Entry 9CJL (electron microscopy, 5.50 A resolution (low resolution: residue-level contacts below are approximate; hydrogen-bond / salt-bridge calls are withheld)); this record covers chains J and K of the 12 polymer chains in the assembly.

== Chain J (and K) ==
Protein: Transmembrane emp24 domain-containing protein 9
Organism: Homo sapiens
Notes: chain K of this document is another copy of the same molecule, construct and numbering; everything in this record applies to it too
Reference sequence: Q9BVK6 (TMED9_HUMAN); residues 1-235 here = UniProt positions 1-235
Chain sequence (235 residues; row label = number of the first residue in the row):
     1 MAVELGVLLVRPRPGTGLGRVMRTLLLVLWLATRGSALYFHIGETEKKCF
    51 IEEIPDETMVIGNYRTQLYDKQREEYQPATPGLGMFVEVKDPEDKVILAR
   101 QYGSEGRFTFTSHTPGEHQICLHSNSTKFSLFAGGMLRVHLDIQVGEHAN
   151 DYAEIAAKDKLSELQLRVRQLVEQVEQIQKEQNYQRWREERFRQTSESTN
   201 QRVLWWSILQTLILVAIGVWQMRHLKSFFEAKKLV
Unresolved in the structure: 1-159, 229-235 (chain K: 1-166, 234-235)
Swiss-Prot annotation at these positions:
  - region: Cys121 to Lys160 (Required for interaction with STX17)
  - motif: Phe228 to Val235 (COPI vesicle coat-binding), Phe228, Phe229 (COPII vesicle coat-binding)
  - modified residue: Lys160 (N6-acetyllysine)
  - glycosylation: Asn125 (N-linked (GlcNAc...) asparagine)
  - mutagenesis: Lys232 to Lys233 (Localization to plasma membrane and endocytosis)
What the authors report for this chain:
  - mutagenesis - R223E: decreased binding to COPB2
  - mutagenesis - R223E: unchanged binding to Sec23a
  - mutagenesis - E52R, E52R/E53R: decreased binding to MBP-OR
  - mutagenesis - E53R: unchanged binding to MBP-OR

== Chain J / chain K interface ==
Pairs across the interface (44):
  Glu163(J) - Val168(K)
  Glu163(J) - Arg169(K)
  Leu164(J) - Val168(K)
  Leu166(J) - Val172(K)
  Arg167(J) - Val168(K)
  Arg167(J) - Leu171(K)
  Arg167(J) - Val172(K)
  Gln170(J) - Val172(K)
  Gln170(J) - Val175(K)
  Gln170(J) - Glu176(K)
  Gln170(J) - Gln179(K)
  Leu171(J) - Val175(K)
  Glu173(J) - Gln179(K)
  Gln174(J) - Val175(K)
  Gln174(J) - Gln179(K)
  Gln177(J) - Ile178(K)
  Gln177(J) - Gln179(K)
  Gln177(J) - Gln182(K)
  Ile178(J) - Gln182(K)
  Lys180(J) - Arg186(K)
  Glu181(J) - Gln182(K)
  Asn183(J) - Arg193(K)
  Tyr184(J) - Arg186(K)
  Tyr184(J) - Glu189(K)
  Tyr184(J) - Arg193(K)
  Trp187(J) - Arg193(K)
  Trp187(J) - Glu197(K)
  Arg188(J) - Glu189(K)
  Arg188(J) - Arg193(K)
  Arg191(J) - Arg193(K)
  Arg191(J) - Gln194(K)
  Arg191(J) - Ser196(K)
  Arg191(J) - Glu197(K)
  Thr195(J) - Asn200(K)
  Thr199(J) - Leu204(K)
  Thr199(J) - Ser207(K)
  Arg202(J) - Gln201(K)
  Arg202(J) - Leu204(K)
  Val203(J) - Thr211(K)
  Trp206(J) - Thr211(K)
  Trp206(J) - Leu212(K)
  Trp206(J) - Val215(K)
  Gln210(J) - Val215(K)
  Gln221(J) - Lys226(K)
Also at the interface, not in a pair above, chain J (27 interface residues in all): Lys160, Gln185, His224
Also at the interface, not in a pair above, chain K (26 interface residues in all): Gln185, Glu190, Ile208

== Summary ==
The interface between chain J and chain K involves 27 residues on one side and 26 on the other. From UniProt:
2 mutagenesis sites on chain J. From the paper: E52R and E52R/E53R of chain J reduce binding to MBP-OR; R223E
of chain J reduces binding to COPB2.
Chain J and chain K are both Transmembrane emp24 domain-containing protein 9 (Homo sapiens); the structure,
Molecular basis of TMED9 dodecamer, was determined by electron microscopy (same publication as 9CJK).
